Entry 7W7A (X-ray diffraction, 3.20 A resolution); this record covers chains A and C of the 4 polymer chains in the assembly.

Chain A (and C):
Protein: Putative ABC transport system, ATP-binding protein
From: Corynebacterium diphtheriae NCTC 13129
Notes: chain C of this document is another copy of the same molecule, construct and numbering; everything in this record applies to it too
Reference sequence: Q6NEF2 (Q6NEF2_CORDI); numbering as in UniProt (aligned over 1-221)
Sequence (231 residues; each row starts with the number of its first residue):
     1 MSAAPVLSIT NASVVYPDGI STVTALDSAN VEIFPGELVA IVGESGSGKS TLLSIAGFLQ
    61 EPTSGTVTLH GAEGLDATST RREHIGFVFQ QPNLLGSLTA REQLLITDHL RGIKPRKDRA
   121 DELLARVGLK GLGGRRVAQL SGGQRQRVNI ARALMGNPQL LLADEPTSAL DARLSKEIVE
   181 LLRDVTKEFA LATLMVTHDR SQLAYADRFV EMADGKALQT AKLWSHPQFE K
Disordered / not traced: 1-2, 219-231 (chain C: 1-2, 220-231)
Sequence notes: expression tag (222-231)
What the authors report for this chain:
  - mutagenesis - K49A (3 h), G143A (3 h), E165Q (3 h): decreased growth in response to heme
  - mutagenesis - K49A, G143A, E165Q: abolished catalytic activity
  - mutagenesis - K49A: decreased binding to ATP

How chain A and chain C interact:
Contacting residue pairs (30; chain A residue first):
  D18(A) - S141(C)
  D18(A) - G142(C)  hydrogen bond (side chain-backbone)
  G19(A) - A138(C)
  G19(A) - L140(C)
  I20(A) - R135(C)
  I20(A) - Q139(C)
  E44(A) - D199(C)
  S45(A) - T167(C)
  S45(A) - S168(C)
  S45(A) - L170(C)
  G46(A) - S168(C)
  G46(A) - L170(C)
  G46(A) - D171(C)
  R135(A) - I20(C)
  A138(A) - G19(C)
  Q139(A) - I20(C)
  S141(A) - D18(C)
  G142(A) - D18(C)  hydrogen bond (backbone-side chain)
  T167(A) - S45(C)
  S168(A) - S45(C)
  S168(A) - G46(C)  hydrogen bond (backbone-backbone)
  L170(A) - S45(C)
  L170(A) - G46(C)
  D171(A) - G46(C)
  D171(A) - D214(C)
  A172(A) - D214(C)  hydrogen bond (backbone-side chain)
  H198(A) - E44(C)
  H198(A) - H198(C)  hydrogen bond
  D199(A) - E44(C)  hydrogen bond (backbone-side chain)
  D214(A) - D171(C)
Interface residues without a listed pair, chain A (21 interface residues in all): L140, A169
Interface residues without a listed pair, chain C (22 interface residues in all): A169, A172, R200

In short:
21 residues of chain A and 22 residues of chain C are in contact, with 6 hydrogen bonds. Polar contacts
include D18(A)-G142(C), A172(A)-D214(C) and H198(A)-H198(C). The paper reports that K49A, G143A and E165Q of
chain A reduce growth in response to heme; K49A, G143A and E165Q of chain A abolish catalytic activity.
Chain A and chain C are both Putative ABC transport system, ATP-binding protein (Corynebacterium diphtheriae
NCTC 13129); the structure, Heme exporter in complex with Mn-containing protoporphyrin IX, Mn-anomalous data,
was determined by X-ray diffraction (same publication as 7W78, 7W79, 7W7B, 7W7C and 7W7D).
